PDB entry 7VVA | X-ray diffraction, 2.75 A resolution | chains A and F of the 7 polymer chains in the assembly

== Chain A (and F) ==
Molecule: Pseudouridine kinase
Organism: Escherichia coli
Notes: EC 2.7.1.83; chain F of this document is another copy of the same molecule, construct and numbering; everything in this record applies to it too
UniProt: A0A1V3W5E1 (A0A1V3W5E1_ECOLX); residues 1-313 here = UniProt positions 1-313
Amino-acid sequence (313 residues; each row starts with the number of its first residue):
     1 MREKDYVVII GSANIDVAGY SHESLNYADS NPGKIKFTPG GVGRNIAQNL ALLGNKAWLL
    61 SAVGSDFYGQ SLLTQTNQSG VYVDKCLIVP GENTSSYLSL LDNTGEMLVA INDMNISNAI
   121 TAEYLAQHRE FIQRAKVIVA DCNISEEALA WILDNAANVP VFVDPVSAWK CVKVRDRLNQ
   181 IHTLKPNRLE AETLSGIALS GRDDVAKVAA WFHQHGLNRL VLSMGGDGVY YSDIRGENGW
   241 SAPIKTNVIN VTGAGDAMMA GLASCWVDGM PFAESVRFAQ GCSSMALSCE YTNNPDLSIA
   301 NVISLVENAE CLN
Disordered / not traced: 1-2, 103-106, 310-313 (chain F: 1-2, 6, 24-28, 52-53, 61-62, 102-108, 163-169, 184-197, 250-253, 307-313)
Residues lining bound ligands: FJF (5-[(2S,3R,4S,5R)-5-(hydroxymethyl)-3,4-bis(oxidanyl)oxolan-2-yl]-1H-pyrimidine-2,4-dione): N14, D16, G40, G41, V42, N45, Y97, N112, M114, N143, V166, S167, K170, T252, G253, D256
Reported in the primary citation:
  - binding site for FJF: N14, D16, S30, Y97, N112, M114, N143, K170, D256
  - specificity-determining residues: S30
  - catalytic residues: D256
  - conformationally variable residues (domain motion, side-chain flip): W169, S200
  - mutagenesis - Y97A, N112A, M114A, N143A, K170A (11-fold): decreased catalytic activity
  - mutagenesis - S30A: decreased catalytic activity on pseudouridine
  - mutagenesis - K185A (100-fold), D256A (3280-fold): decreased catalytic activity on ATP
  - mutagenesis - W169A: unchanged catalytic activity on pseudouridine
  - mutagenesis - N143A: increased catalytic activity

== Interface between chain A and chain F ==
Pairs across the interface (8; chain A residue first):
  R188(A) with H22(F), hydrogen bond
  E192(A) with P32(F)
  L199(A) with H22(F)
  S200(A) with H22(F); P32(F); G33(F)
  G201(A) with H22(F)
  D227(A) with H22(F), salt bridge
Also at the interface, not in a pair above, chain A (8 interface residues in all): A198, G226
Also at the interface, not in a pair above, chain F (4 interface residues in all): E23

== Overview ==
8 residues of chain A and 4 residues of chain F are in contact, with 1 hydrogen bond and 1 salt bridge. Polar
contacts include D227(A)-H22(F) and R188(A)-H22(F). From the paper: the catalytic residue D256(A); Y97A, N112A
and M114A of chain A, among others, reduce catalytic activity; 9 substitutions were tested in all.
Chain A and chain F are both Pseudouridine kinase (Escherichia coli); the structure, Pseudouridine bound
structure of Pseudouridine kinase (PUKI) from Escherichia coli strain B, was determined by X-ray diffraction
together with 7VTD, 7VTE and 7VTG from the same study.
